1XU1 - chains A and B of the 6 polymer chains in the assembly; structure by X-ray diffraction, 1.90 A resolution.

[Chain A (and B)]
Molecule: Tumor necrosis factor ligand superfamily member 13
From: Mus musculus
Notes: fragment: TNF domain of murine APRIL; chain B of this document is another copy of the same molecule, construct and numbering; everything in this record applies to it too
UniProtKB: Q9D777 (TNF13_MOUSE); residues 104-241 here = UniProt positions 104-241
Amino-acid sequence (138 residues; row label = number of the first residue in the row):
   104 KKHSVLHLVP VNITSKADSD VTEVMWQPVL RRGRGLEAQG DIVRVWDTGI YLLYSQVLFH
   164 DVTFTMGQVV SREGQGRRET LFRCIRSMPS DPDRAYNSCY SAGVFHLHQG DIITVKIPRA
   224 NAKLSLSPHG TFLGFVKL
Not modelled in the structure: 104
Curated features (UniProtKB/Swiss-Prot):
  - glycosylation: Asn115 (N-linked (GlcNAc...) asparagine)
Disulfides: Cys187-Cys202
Bound ions: Ni2+: His106 (shared with His106(B) of chain B; 1 residue of chain D)

[Interface between chain A and chain B]
Pairs across the interface (39; chain A residue first):
  His106(A) with His106(B), hydrogen bond
  Ile153(A) with Leu133(B), hydrophobic; Arg135(B)
  Phe167(A) with Asp196(B)
  Thr183(A) with His232(B)
  Leu184(A) with His232(B)
  Phe185(A) with His232(B); Phe235(B), hydrophobic
  Arg186(A) with Gln159(B), hydrogen bond (backbone-side chain); Leu161(B); Ser230(B), hydrogen bond; His232(B), hydrogen bond (backbone-backbone); Gly233(B)
  Cys187(A) with Ser201(B)
  Ile188(A) with Leu161(B), hydrophobic; Tyr199(B), hydrophobic; Asn200(B); Ser201(B), hydrogen bond (backbone-backbone)
  Arg189(A) with Arg189(B); Asn200(B); Ser201(B), hydrogen bond (side chain-backbone)
  Ser190(A) with Pro192(B); Arg197(B), hydrogen bond (side chain-backbone); Tyr199(B), hydrogen bond (backbone-backbone); Asn200(B), hydrogen bond (backbone-side chain)
  Tyr203(A) with Tyr203(B), hydrophobic
  Ser204(A) with Gln159(B), hydrogen bond; Phe235(B)
  Ala205(A) with Tyr203(B); Phe235(B)
  Gly206(A) with Tyr157(B)
  Val207(A) with His110(B); Leu133(B); Tyr157(B), hydrogen bond (backbone-side chain); Val239(B), hydrophobic
  Phe208(A) with His110(B)
  His209(A) with Arg135(B)
  Leu241(A) with Lys105(B); His106(B)
Other interface residues (no listed pair), chain A (20 interface residues in all): Thr168
Other interface residues (no listed pair), chain B (24 interface residues in all): Val108, Cys202, Ser228

[Summary]
Chain A and chain B form an interface of 20 and 24 residues respectively, with 11 hydrogen bonds. Polar
contacts include His106(A)-His106(B), Arg186(A)-Gln159(B) and Arg186(A)-Ser230(B).
Both chains are Tumor necrosis factor ligand superfamily member 13 (Mus musculus). Entry 1XU1 (The crystal
structure of APRIL bound to TACI) was determined by X-ray diffraction, deposited together with 1XU2.
